2LUH - chains A and B; structure by solution NMR.

[Chain A]
Name: Vacuolar protein sorting-associated protein VTA1
From: Saccharomyces cerevisiae
UniProtKB: Q06263 (VTA1_YEAST); numbering as in UniProt (aligned over 1-167)
Chain sequence (167 residues; each row starts with the number of its first residue):
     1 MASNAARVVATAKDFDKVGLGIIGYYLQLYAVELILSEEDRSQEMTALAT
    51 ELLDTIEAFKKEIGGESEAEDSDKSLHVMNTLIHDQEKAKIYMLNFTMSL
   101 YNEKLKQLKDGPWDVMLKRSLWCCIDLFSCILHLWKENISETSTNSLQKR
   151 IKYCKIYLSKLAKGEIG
UniProt features mapped onto this chain:
  - region: Ser37 to Glu68 (Interaction with VSP60)
Reported in the primary citation:
  - conformationally variable residues (order/disorder transition): Gly65 to Ser75, Asp73 to His84

[Chain B]
Name: Vacuolar protein-sorting-associated protein 60
From: Saccharomyces cerevisiae
UniProtKB: Q03390 (VPS60_YEAST); residues 128-186 here = UniProt positions 128-186
Chain sequence (59 residues; each row starts with the number of its first residue):
   128 INIDKLQDMQDEMLDLIEQGDELQEVLAMNNNSGELDDISDAELDAELDA
   178 LAQEDFTLP
UniProt features mapped onto this chain:
  - region: Ile128 to Asn159 (Interaction with VTA1)
Reported in the primary citation:
  - conformationally variable residues (order/disorder transition): Ile128 to Pro186

[How chain A and chain B interact]
Residue-residue contacts (55):
  Val78(A) - Ile128(B)
  Val78(A) - Ile130(B)
  Met79(A) - Leu133(B)
  Leu82(A) - Ile130(B)
  Leu82(A) - Gln134(B)
  Lys88(A) - Ile130(B)
  Lys88(A) - Met140(B)
  Ile91(A) - Leu141(B)
  Tyr92(A) - Gln134(B)
  Tyr92(A) - Asp135(B)
  Tyr92(A) - Met140(B)
  Asn95(A) - Met140(B)
  Asn95(A) - Leu141(B)
  Asn95(A) - Leu143(B)
  Asn95(A) - Ile144(B)
  Tyr101(A) - Leu150(B)
  Asn102(A) - Gln146(B)
  Asn102(A) - Gly147(B)
  Asn102(A) - Leu150(B)
  Leu105(A) - Leu150(B)
  Leu105(A) - Val153(B)
  Leu105(A) - Leu154(B)
  Lys106(A) - Glu149(B)
  Lys109(A) - Glu152(B)
  Lys109(A) - Val153(B)
  Lys109(A) - Met156(B)
  Lys118(A) - Glu181(B)
  Lys118(A) - Asp182(B)
  Trp122(A) - Leu175(B)
  Trp122(A) - Ala179(B)
  Trp122(A) - Phe183(B)
  Lys149(A) - Glu162(B)
  Lys149(A) - Leu163(B)
  Lys152(A) - Leu163(B)
  Lys152(A) - Asp168(B)
  Lys152(A) - Asp172(B)
  Tyr153(A) - Leu154(B)
  Lys155(A) - Asp172(B)
  Lys155(A) - Leu175(B)
  Lys155(A) - Asp176(B)
  Ile156(A) - Leu163(B)
  Ile156(A) - Ile166(B)
  Ile156(A) - Asp168(B)
  Ile156(A) - Leu171(B)
  Tyr157(A) - Asn157(B)
  Leu158(A) - Leu175(B)
  Ser159(A) - Leu171(B)
  Ser159(A) - Glu174(B)
  Ser159(A) - Leu175(B)
  Lys160(A) - Ile166(B)
  Lys160(A) - Leu171(B)
  Ala162(A) - Leu178(B)
  Lys163(A) - Glu170(B)
  Lys163(A) - Leu171(B)
  Lys163(A) - Glu174(B)
Also at the interface, not in a pair above, chain A (28 interface residues in all): Ile22, Thr81, Ser99
The authors on this interface:
  - specific contacts: Asn95(A)-Met140(B) (hydrogen bond), Asn102(A)-Gln146(B) (hydrogen bond), Lys149(A)-Glu162(B) (salt bridge), Ser159(A)-Leu171(B) (hydrogen bond)
  - interface residues, chain A: Val78(A), Met79(A), Thr81(A), Leu82(A), Lys88(A), Ile91(A), Tyr92(A), Tyr101(A), Leu105(A), Lys106(A), Lys109(A), Lys118(A), Trp122(A), Lys152(A), Tyr153(A), Lys155(A), Ile156(A), Tyr157(A), Leu158(A), Lys160(A), Ala162(A), Lys163(A)
  - hot spots on chain A (mutagenesis) - K88A, L105A, K106D, K118D, W122A, W122D, K152A, K155A, I156A (2.1-fold), L158A, K163A: decreased binding to Vacuolar protein-sorting-associated protein 60 (chain B)
  - interface residues, chain B: Ile128(B), Ile130(B), Leu133(B), Met140(B), Leu141(B), Leu143(B), Glu149(B), Leu150(B), Glu152(B), Val153(B), Leu154(B), Leu163(B), Ile166(B), Asp168(B), Glu170(B), Leu171(B), Asp172(B), Glu174(B), Leu175(B), Asp176(B), Leu178(B), Ala179(B), Glu181(B), Asp182(B), Phe183(B)

[Overview]
The interface between chain A and chain B involves 28 residues on one side and 33 on the other. The paper
describes hydrogen bonds between Asn95(A) and Met140(B), Asn102(A) and Gln146(B) and Ser159(A) and Leu171(B);
a salt bridge between Lys149(A) and Glu162(B). The paper reports that K88A, L105A and K106D of chain A, among
others, reduce binding to Vacuolar protein-sorting-associated protein 60 (chain B); interface residues
Val78(A), Met79(A) and Ile128(B) among others; 11 substitutions were tested in all.
Chain A is Vacuolar protein sorting-associated protein VTA1 and chain B is Vacuolar protein-sorting-associated
protein 60, both from Saccharomyces cerevisiae; the structure, NMR structure of the Vta1-Vps60 complex, was
determined by solution NMR.
